7P5H - chains A and C of the 12 polymer chains in the assembly; structure by electron microscopy, 2.30 A resolution.

[Chain A]
Molecule: Fe-hydrogenase, subunit alpha
Source organism: Thermotoga maritima (strain ATCC 43589 / DSM 3109 / JCM 10099 / NBRC 100826 / MSB8)
Notes: EC 1.12.1.4
Reference sequence: G4FFG1 (G4FFG1_THEMA); residue numbers follow UniProt; this construct covers 1-645
Amino-acid sequence (645 residues; row label = number of the first residue in the row):
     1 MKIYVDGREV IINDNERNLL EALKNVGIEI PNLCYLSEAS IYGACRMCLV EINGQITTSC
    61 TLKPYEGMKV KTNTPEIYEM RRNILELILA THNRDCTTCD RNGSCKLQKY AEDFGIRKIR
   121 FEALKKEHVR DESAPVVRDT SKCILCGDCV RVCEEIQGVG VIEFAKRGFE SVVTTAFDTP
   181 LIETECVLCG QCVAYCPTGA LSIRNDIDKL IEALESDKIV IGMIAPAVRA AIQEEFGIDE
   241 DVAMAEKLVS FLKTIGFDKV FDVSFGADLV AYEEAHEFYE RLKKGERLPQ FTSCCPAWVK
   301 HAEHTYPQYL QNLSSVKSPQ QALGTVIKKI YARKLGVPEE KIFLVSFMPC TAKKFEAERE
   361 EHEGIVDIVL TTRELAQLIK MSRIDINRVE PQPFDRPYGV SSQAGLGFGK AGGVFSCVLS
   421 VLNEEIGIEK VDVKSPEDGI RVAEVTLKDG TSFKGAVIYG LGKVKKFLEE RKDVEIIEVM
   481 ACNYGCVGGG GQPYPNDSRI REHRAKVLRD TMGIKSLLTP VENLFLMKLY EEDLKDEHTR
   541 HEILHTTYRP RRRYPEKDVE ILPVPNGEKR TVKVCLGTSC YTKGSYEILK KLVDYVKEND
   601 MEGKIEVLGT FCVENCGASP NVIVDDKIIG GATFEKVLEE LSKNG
Not modelled in the structure: 555-645
Bound ions: 2Fe-2S cluster Fe: Cys34, Cys45, Cys48, Cys60; 4Fe-4S cluster Fe site 1: His92, Cys96, Cys99, Cys105; 4Fe-4S cluster Fe site 2: Cys143, Cys146, Cys149, Cys196; 4Fe-4S cluster Fe site 3: Cys153, Cys186, Cys189, Cys192; 4Fe-4S cluster Fe site 4: Cys295, Cys350, Cys482, Cys486
Residues lining bound ligands:
  - 2Fe-2S cluster (FES): Leu20, Asn32, Cys34, Tyr42, Gly43, Ala44, Cys45, Arg46, Cys48, Thr58, Cys60
  - 4Fe-4S cluster (SF4), molecule 1: His92, Asn93, Arg94, Asp95, Cys96, Cys99, Arg101, Asn102, Cys105, Leu107, Gln108, Lys142, Thr198, Gly199
  - 4Fe-4S cluster (SF4), molecule 2: Val136, Cys153, Gln157, Val159, Val161, Ile162, Cys186, Val187, Leu188, Cys189, Gly190, Gln191, Cys192
  - 4Fe-4S cluster (SF4), molecule 3: Cys143, Ile144, Leu145, Cys146, Gly147, Asp148, Cys149, Val173, Cys196, Pro197, Thr198, Ala200, Leu201
  - 4Fe-4S cluster (SF4), molecule 4: Cys189, Cys294, Cys295, Pro296, Ala297, Pro349, Cys350, Ala352, Lys353, Met480, Ala481, Cys482, Gly485, Cys486, Gly489

[Chain C]
Molecule: Fe-hydrogenase, subunit gamma
Source organism: Thermotoga maritima (strain ATCC 43589 / DSM 3109 / JCM 10099 / NBRC 100826 / MSB8)
Notes: EC 1.12.1.4
Reference sequence: Q9S5X7 (Q9S5X7_THEMA); residues -1 to 161 here correspond to UniProt positions 2-164 (UniProt number = residue number + 3)
Amino-acid sequence (189 residues; row label = number of the first residue in the row; numbers below 1 keep their minus sign (Met-27 is residue -27)):
   -27 MASWSHPQFE KSGGGGGENL YFQGAVLALE RHFEKVEEIL KKYGYKRENL IKILLEIQEI
    33 YRYLPEDVIN YVSTAMGIPP AKIYGVATFY AQFSLKPKGK YTIMVCDGTA CHMAGSPEVL
    93 KAIEEETGLT PGNVTEDLMF SLDQVGCLGA CALAPVMVIN GEVYGNLTAD KVKEILRKIK
   153 EKERESANV
Not modelled in the structure: -27 to 3, 160-161
Differences from the reference sequence: initiating methionine (-27); linker (-26 to -25, -16 to -11); expression tag (-24 to -17, -10 to -2)
Bound ions: 2Fe-2S cluster Fe: Cys78, Cys83, Cys119, Cys123
Residues lining bound ligands: 2Fe-2S cluster (FES): Cys78, Gly80, Thr81, Ala82, Cys83, Cys119, Leu120, Gly121, Ala122, Cys123, Val128

[How chain A and chain C interact]
Residue-residue contacts - 22 pairs, chain A then chain C:
  Glu154(A) - Lys54(C)
  Gly160(A) - Pro51(C)
  Gly160(A) - Ala53(C)
  Val161(A) - Ala53(C)
  Glu163(A) - Ala53(C)
  Glu163(A) - Lys54(C)  salt bridge
  Phe164(A) - Gly57(C)
  Ala165(A) - Tyr56(C)  hydrophobic
  Ala165(A) - Thr60(C)
  Lys166(A) - Tyr56(C)
  Lys166(A) - Thr60(C)  hydrogen bond (backbone-side chain)
  Lys166(A) - Phe61(C)
  Arg167(A) - Phe61(C)  hydrogen bond (side chain-backbone)
  Ala176(A) - Pro52(C)
  Ala176(A) - Ala53(C)
  Ala176(A) - Tyr56(C)  hydrophobic
  Phe177(A) - Glu38(C)
  Phe177(A) - Ile41(C)  hydrophobic
  Phe177(A) - Tyr56(C)
  Asp178(A) - Tyr56(C)  hydrogen bond
  Glu185(A) - Pro52(C)
  Tyr554(A) - Asp39(C)
Interface residues without a listed pair, chain A (17 interface residues in all): Val159, Ile162, Thr174, Thr175
Interface residues without a listed pair, chain C (14 interface residues in all): Tyr62, Ala63, Leu67

[Summary]
17 residues of chain A face 14 of chain C across their interface, with 3 hydrogen bonds and 1 salt bridge.
Polar pairs include Glu163(A)-Lys54(C), Lys166(A)-Thr60(C) and Arg167(A)-Phe61(C). Ligands of chain A: 4
copies of 4Fe-4S cluster and 2Fe-2S cluster. Chain C binds 2Fe-2S cluster.
Chain A is Fe-hydrogenase, subunit alpha and chain C is Fe-hydrogenase, subunit gamma, both from Thermotoga
maritima (strain ATCC 43589 / DSM 3109 / JCM 10099 / NBRC 100826 / MSB8); the structure, TmHydABC- D2 map, was
determined by electron microscopy, deposited together with 7P8N, 7P91 and 7P92.
